Entry 7CWO (electron microscopy, 3.90 A resolution); this record covers chains H and L of the 3 polymer chains in the assembly.

== Chain H ==
Protein: heavy chain of P17 Fab
From: Homo sapiens
Notes: antibody fragment or engineered binder
Sequence (120 residues; row label = number of the first residue in the row):
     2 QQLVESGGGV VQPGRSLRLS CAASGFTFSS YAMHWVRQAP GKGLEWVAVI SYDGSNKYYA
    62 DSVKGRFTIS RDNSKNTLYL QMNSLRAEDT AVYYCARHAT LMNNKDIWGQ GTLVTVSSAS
Disulfide bonds: Cys22-Cys96

== Chain L ==
Protein: light chain of P17 Fab
From: Homo sapiens
Notes: antibody fragment or engineered binder
Sequence (108 residues; numbered 0 to 107; the number before each row is that of its first residue; numbering starts at 0):
     0 GDIQLTQSPS SLSASVGDRV TITCRASQSI SSYLNWYQQK PGKAPKLLIY AASSLQSGVP
    60 SRFSGSGSGT DFTLTISSLQ PEDFATYYCQ QSYSTPRTFG QGTKVEIK
Disulfide bonds: Cys23-Cys88

== How chain H and chain L interact ==
Pairs across the interface (27; chain H residue first):
  Val37(H) - Phe98(L)  hydrophobic
  Gln39(H) - Gln38(L)  hydrogen bond
  Lys43(H) - Tyr87(L)
  Gly44(H) - Tyr87(L)
  Leu45(H) - Gln38(L)
  Leu45(H) - Pro44(L)  hydrophobic
  Leu45(H) - Tyr87(L)
  Leu45(H) - Phe98(L)
  Trp47(H) - Pro95(L)  hydrophobic
  Trp47(H) - Arg96(L)
  Tyr59(H) - Thr94(L)
  Tyr95(H) - Lys42(L)  hydrogen bond (side chain-backbone)
  His99(H) - Gln89(L)  hydrogen bond
  His99(H) - Arg96(L)
  His99(H) - Phe98(L)
  Ala100(H) - Asn34(L)
  Ala100(H) - Leu46(L)  hydrophobic
  Ala100(H) - Tyr49(L)  hydrophobic
  Leu102(H) - Ser31(L)
  Leu102(H) - Tyr32(L)  hydrophobic
  Leu102(H) - Ala50(L)  hydrophobic
  Asn105(H) - Tyr49(L)
  Asn105(H) - Gln55(L)
  Asp107(H) - Leu46(L)
  Trp109(H) - Tyr36(L)  hydrophobic
  Trp109(H) - Ala43(L)  hydrophobic
  Trp109(H) - Pro44(L)  hydrogen bond (side chain-backbone)
Other interface residues (no listed pair), chain H (17 interface residues in all): Thr101, Asn104, Gly110
Other interface residues (no listed pair), chain L (21 interface residues in all): Gly41, Ser91, Gln100

== In short ==
The interface between chain H and chain L involves 17 residues on one side and 21 on the other; the contacts
include 4 hydrogen bonds. Polar pairs include Gln39(H)-Gln38(L), Tyr95(H)-Lys42(L) and His99(H)-Gln89(L).
Chain H is heavy chain of P17 Fab and chain L is light chain of P17 Fab, both from Homo sapiens; the
structure, SARS-CoV-2 spike protein RBD and P17 fab complex, was determined by electron microscopy (same
publication as 7CWL, 7CWM and 7CWN).
